Entry 5L5Y (X-ray diffraction, 2.70 A resolution); this record covers chains A and G of the 28 polymer chains in the assembly.

Chain A:
Molecule: Proteasome subunit alpha type-2
From: Saccharomyces cerevisiae (strain ATCC 204508 / S288c)
Notes: EC 3.4.25.1
UniProtKB: P23639 (PSA2_YEAST); residues 1-250 here = UniProt positions 1-250
Amino-acid sequence (250 residues; each row starts with the number of its first residue):
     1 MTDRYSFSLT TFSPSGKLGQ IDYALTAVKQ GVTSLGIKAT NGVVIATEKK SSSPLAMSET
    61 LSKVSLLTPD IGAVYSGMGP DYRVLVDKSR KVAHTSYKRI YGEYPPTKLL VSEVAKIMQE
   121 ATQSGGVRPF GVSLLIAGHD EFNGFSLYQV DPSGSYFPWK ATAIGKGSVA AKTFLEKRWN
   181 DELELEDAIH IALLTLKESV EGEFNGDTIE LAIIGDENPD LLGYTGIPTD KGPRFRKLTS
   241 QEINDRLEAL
UniProt features mapped onto this chain:
  - cross-link: Lys108 (Glycyl lysine isopeptide (Lys-Gly) (interchain with G-Cter in ubiquitin))

Chain G:
Molecule: Proteasome subunit alpha type-1
From: Saccharomyces cerevisiae (strain ATCC 204508 / S288c)
Notes: EC 3.4.25.1
UniProtKB: P21243 (PSA1_YEAST); residues -8 to 243 here correspond to UniProt positions 1-252 (UniProt number = residue number + 9)
Amino-acid sequence (252 residues; each row starts with the number of its first residue; numbers below 1 keep their minus sign (Met-8 is residue -8)):
    -8 MSGAAAASAA GYDRHITIFS PEGRLYQVEY AFKATNQTNI NSLAVRGKDC TVVISQKKVP
    52 DKLLDPTTVS YIFCISRTIG MVVNGPIPDA RNAALRAKAE AAEFRYKYGY DMPCDVLAKR
   112 MANLSQIYTQ RAYMRPLGVI LTFVSVDEEL GPSIYKTDPA GYYVGYKATA TGPKQQEITT
   172 NLENHFKKSK IDHINEESWE KVVEFAITHM IDALGTEFSK NDLEVGVATK DKFFTLSAEN
   232 IEERLVAIAE QD
Disordered / not traced: -8 to 1, 243

How chain A and chain G interact:
Contacting residue pairs (63):
  Asp3(A) with Tyr124(G)
  Tyr5(A) with Ile7(G); Ala123(G), hydrophobic; Tyr124(G), hydrophobic
  Leu9(A) with Ile9(G), hydrophobic; Ala123(G), hydrophobic
  Gln20(A) with Ile9(G); Phe10(G), hydrogen bond (side chain-backbone)
  Tyr23(A) with Phe10(G), hydrophobic; Ser11(G); Pro12(G), hydrophobic; Gly14(G)
  Ala24(A) with Phe10(G), hydrophobic
  Thr26(A) with Pro12(G); Glu13(G)
  Ala27(A) with Gly14(G)
  Ser52(A) with Tyr153(G), hydrogen bond
  Pro54(A) with Lys158(G); Glu174(G)
  Leu55(A) with Tyr157(G); Lys158(G), hydrogen bond (backbone-backbone); Ala159(G); Thr170(G); Glu174(G); Phe177(G), hydrophobic
  Ala56(A) with Gly156(G); Tyr157(G), hydrophobic
  Met57(A) with Arg37(G); Val155(G); Gly156(G), hydrogen bond (backbone-backbone); Tyr157(G); Lys158(G)
  Thr60(A) with Tyr146(G); Val155(G); Gly156(G), hydrogen bond (side chain-backbone)
  Leu61(A) with Tyr153(G), hydrophobic
  Met78(A) with Phe10(G), hydrophobic; Leu16(G), hydrophobic
  Pro80(A) with Gln117(G); Ala151(G); Gly152(G); Tyr153(G)
  Asp81(A) with Gln117(G)
  Arg83(A) with Ala113(G), hydrogen bond (side chain-backbone); Asn114(G); Gly152(G), hydrogen bond (side chain-backbone); Tyr154(G)
  Val84(A) with Asn114(G); Gln117(G)
  Asp87(A) with Lys110(G), salt bridge; Asn114(G)
  Gly126(A) with Arg122(G); Ala123(G), hydrogen bond (backbone-backbone)
  Val127(A) with Gln121(G); Arg122(G)
  Arg128(A) with Thr8(G); Phe10(G); Leu16(G); Thr120(G), hydrogen bond (side chain-backbone); Gln121(G), hydrogen bond (backbone-backbone)
  Pro129(A) with Phe10(G)
  Phe130(A) with Gln121(G)
  Gly131(A) with Phe10(G)
Also at the interface, not in a pair above, chain A (31 interface residues in all): Met1, Thr2, Ser53, Ala121
Also at the interface, not in a pair above, chain G (33 interface residues in all): Leu173

Summary:
31 residues of chain A face 33 of chain G across their interface, with 10 hydrogen bonds and 1 salt bridge.
Polar pairs include Asp87(A)-Lys110(G), Gln20(A)-Phe10(G) and Ser52(A)-Tyr153(G).
Chain A is Proteasome subunit alpha type-2 and chain G is Proteasome subunit alpha type-1, both from
Saccharomyces cerevisiae (strain ATCC 204508 / S288c); the structure, Yeast 20S proteasome with human beta5c
(1-138) and human beta6 (97-111; 118-133) in complex with carfilzomib, was determined by X-ray diffraction
(same publication as 5L52, 5L54, 5L55, 5L5A, 5L5B, 5L5D and 30 further entries).
